8DWC - chains R and B of the 6 polymer chains in the assembly; structure by electron microscopy, 2.87 A resolution.

[Chain R]
Molecule: Mas-related G-protein coupled receptor member X1
Organism: Homo sapiens
UniProtKB: Q96LB2 (MRGX1_HUMAN); numbering as in UniProt (aligned over 2-322)
Sequence (323 residues; numbered 0 to 322; the number before each row is that of its first residue; numbering starts at 0):
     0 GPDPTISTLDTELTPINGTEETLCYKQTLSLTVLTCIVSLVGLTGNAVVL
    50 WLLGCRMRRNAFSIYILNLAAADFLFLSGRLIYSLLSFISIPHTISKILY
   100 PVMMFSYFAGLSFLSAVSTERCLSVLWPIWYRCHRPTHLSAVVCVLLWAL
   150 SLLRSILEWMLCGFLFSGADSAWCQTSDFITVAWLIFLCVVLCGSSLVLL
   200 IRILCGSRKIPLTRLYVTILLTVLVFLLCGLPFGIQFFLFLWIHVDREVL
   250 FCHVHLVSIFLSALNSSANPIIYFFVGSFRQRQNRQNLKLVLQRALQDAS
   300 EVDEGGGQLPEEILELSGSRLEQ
Disordered / not traced: 0-22, 205-210, 279-322
Disulfides: Cys-161/Cys-173
Differences from the reference sequence: expression tag (0-1)
Swiss-Prot annotation at these positions:
  - glycosylation: Asn-16 (N-linked (GlcNAc...) asparagine)
  - natural variant: Ile-36 (I36V: No alteration in ligand-mediated receptor activity), Ala-46 (A46T: No alteration in ligand-mediated receptor activity), Arg-55 (R55L: No alteration in ligand-mediated receptor activity), Arg-131 (R131S: Decrease in ligand-mediated and ligand-independent receptor activity), His-133 (H133R: Increase in ligand-mediated receptor activity), His-137 (H137R: No alteration in ligand-mediated receptor activity), Phe-273 (F273L: No alteration in ligand-mediated receptor activity)
What the authors report for this chain:
  - mutagenesis - R79A, E157A, D177A, F236A, H254A: abolished signaling with Proenkephalin-A

[Chain B]
Molecule: Gs-mini-Gq chimera
Organism: Homo sapiens
Sequence (246 residues; each row starts with the number of its first residue):
     1 MGSTVSAEDKAAAERSKMIDKNLREDGEKARRTLRLLLLGADNSGKSTIV
    51 KQMRILHGGSGGSGGTSGIFETKFQVDKVNFHMFDVGGQRDERRKWIQCF
   101 NDVTAIIFVVDSSDYNRLQEALNDFKSIWNNRWLRTISVILFLNKQDLLA
   151 EKVLAGKSKIEDYFPEFARYTTPEDATPEPGEDPRVTRAKYFIRKEFVDI
   201 STASGDGRHICYPHFTCAVDTENARRIFNDCKDIILQMNLREYNLV
Disordered / not traced: 1-4, 52-67, 88-92

[Chain R / chain B interface]
Contacting residue pairs (34; chain R residue first):
  Asn-59(R) / Glu-242(B)
  Phe-61(R) / Glu-242(B)
  Phe-61(R) / Tyr-243(B)  hydrophobic
  Phe-61(R) / Asn-244(B)
  Glu-119(R) / Tyr-243(B)
  Arg-120(R) / Tyr-243(B)
  Arg-120(R) / Leu-245(B)
  Ser-123(R) / Leu-236(B)
  Ser-123(R) / Asn-239(B)  hydrogen bond (backbone-side chain)
  Ser-123(R) / Tyr-243(B)
  Val-124(R) / Leu-236(B)
  Val-124(R) / Leu-240(B)  hydrophobic
  Pro-127(R) / Ile-235(B)
  Pro-127(R) / Leu-236(B)  hydrophobic
  Pro-127(R) / Asn-239(B)
  Ile-128(R) / Phe-228(B)  hydrophobic
  Ile-128(R) / Ile-235(B)  hydrophobic
  Tyr-130(R) / Glu-242(B)  hydrogen bond
  Tyr-130(R) / Tyr-243(B)  hydrogen bond
  Arg-131(R) / Arg-31(B)
  Arg-131(R) / Leu-34(B)
  Arg-131(R) / Ile-235(B)
  Arg-131(R) / Met-238(B)  hydrogen bond
  Cys-132(R) / Arg-31(B)  hydrogen bond (backbone-side chain)
  His-133(R) / Arg-31(B)
  His-133(R) / Arg-32(B)  hydrogen bond
  Arg-134(R) / Arg-31(B)  hydrogen bond (backbone-side chain)
  Thr-136(R) / Glu-28(B)
  Thr-136(R) / Arg-31(B)
  Arg-201(R) / Lys-232(B)
  Arg-213(R) / Leu-245(B)
  Leu-214(R) / Leu-245(B)  hydrogen bond (backbone-backbone)
  Tyr-272(R) / Asn-244(B)  hydrogen bond (backbone-side chain)
  Gly-276(R) / Asn-244(B)
Other interface residues (no listed pair), chain R (25 interface residues in all): Ala-60, Val-116, Pro-135, Leu-198, Thr-217, Ile-218
Other interface residues (no listed pair), chain B (16 interface residues in all): Val-79

[Overview]
25 residues of chain R face 16 of chain B across their interface; the contacts include 9 hydrogen bonds. Polar
contacts include Ser-123(R)/Asn-239(B), Tyr-130(R)/Glu-242(B) and Tyr-130(R)/Tyr-243(B). The paper reports
that R79A, E157A and D177A of chain R, among others, abolish signaling with Proenkephalin-A; 5 substitutions
were tested in all.
Chain R is Mas-related G-protein coupled receptor member X1 and chain B is Gs-mini-Gq chimera, both from Homo
sapiens; the structure, CryoEM structure of Gq-coupled MRGPRX1 with peptide agonist BAM8-22, was determined by
electron microscopy (same publication as 8DWG and 8DWH).
